PDB entry 6KEH | X-ray diffraction, 1.55 A resolution | chain A

# Chain A
Protein: Bromodomain-containing protein 4
Organism: Homo sapiens
UniProt: O60885 (BRD4_HUMAN); residues 44-168 here = UniProt positions 44-168
Chain sequence (127 residues; row label = number of the first residue in the row):
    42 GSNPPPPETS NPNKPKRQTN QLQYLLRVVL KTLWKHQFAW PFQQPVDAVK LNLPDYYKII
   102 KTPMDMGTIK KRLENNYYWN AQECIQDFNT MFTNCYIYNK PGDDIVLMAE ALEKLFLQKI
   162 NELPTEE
Unresolved in the structure: 42-43, 167-168
Construct notes: expression tag (42-43)
Ligand contacts: D6R (6,16-dimethoxy-11-methyl-2-oxa-11-azatetracyclo[8.6.1.03,8.013,17]heptadeca-1(17),3,5,7,9,13,15-heptaen-12-one): W81, P82, F83, Q85, V87, L92, L94, Y97, C136, Y139, N140, I146
What the authors report for this chain:
  - binding site for D6R: W81, P82, Q85, L92, Y139, N140, I146

# Overview
Bound to chain A: compound D6R. The paper reports a binding site for D6R at W81, P82 and Q85 among others.
Chain A is Bromodomain-containing protein 4 (Homo sapiens); the structure, Crystal structure of BRD4
bromodomain 1 (BD1) in complex with
6,16-dimethoxy-11-methyl-2-oxa-11-azatetracyclo[8.6.1.03,8.013,17]heptadeca-1(17),3,5,7,9,13,15-heptaen-12-one,
was determined by X-ray diffraction (same publication as 6KEC, 6KEI, 6KEJ and 6KEK).
